PDB entry 7UJE | X-ray diffraction, 2.50 A resolution | chains A and L of the 4 polymer chains in the assembly

== Chain A ==
Name: Integrin alpha-IIb
Source organism: Homo sapiens
UniProt: P08514 (ITA2B_HUMAN); residues 1-454 here correspond to UniProt positions 32-485 (UniProt number = residue number + 31)
Amino-acid sequence (454 residues; row label = number of the first residue in the row):
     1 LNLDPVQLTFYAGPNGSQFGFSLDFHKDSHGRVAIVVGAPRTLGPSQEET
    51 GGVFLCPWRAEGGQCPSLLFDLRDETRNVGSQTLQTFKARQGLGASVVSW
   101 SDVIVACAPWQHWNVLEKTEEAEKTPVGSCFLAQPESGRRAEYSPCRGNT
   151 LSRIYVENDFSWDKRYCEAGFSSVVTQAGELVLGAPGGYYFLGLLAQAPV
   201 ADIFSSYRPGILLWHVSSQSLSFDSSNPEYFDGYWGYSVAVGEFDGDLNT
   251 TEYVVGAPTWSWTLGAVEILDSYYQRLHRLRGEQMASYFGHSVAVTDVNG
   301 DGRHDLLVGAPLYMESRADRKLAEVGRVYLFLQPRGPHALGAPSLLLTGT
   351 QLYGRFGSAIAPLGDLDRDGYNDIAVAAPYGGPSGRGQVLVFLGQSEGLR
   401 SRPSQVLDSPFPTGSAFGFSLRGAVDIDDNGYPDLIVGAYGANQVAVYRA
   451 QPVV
Disulfide bonds: C56-C65, C107-C130, C146-C167
Ion coordination: Ca2+ site 1: E243, D245, D247, T250, E252; Ca2+ site 2: D297, N299, D301, R303, D305; Ca2+ site 3: D365, D367, D369, Y371, D373; Ca2+ site 4: D426, D428, N430, Y432, D434
Ligand contacts: I1F ({5-[N-(4-carbamimidoylbenzoyl)-4-nitro-L-phenylalanyl]-4,5,6,7-tetrahydro-2H-pyrazolo[4,3-c]pyridin-2-yl}acetic acid): D159, F160, Y189, Y190, L192, D224, S225, S226, F231
UniProt features mapped onto this chain:
  - binding site (Ca(2+)): E243, D245, D247, T250, E252, D297, N299, D301, R303, D305, D365, D367, D369, Y371, D373, D426, D428, N430, Y432, D434
  - glycosylation (N-linked (GlcNAc...) asparagine): N15, N249

== Chain L ==
Name: Fab light chain
Source organism: Mus musculus
Notes: antibody fragment or engineered binder
Amino-acid sequence (214 residues; each row starts with the number of its first residue):
     1 DILMTQSPSSMSVSLGDTVSITCHASQGISSNIGWLQQKPGKSFMGLIYY
    51 GTNLVDGVPSRFSGSGSGADYSLTISSLDSEDFADYYCVQYAQLPYTFGG
   101 GTKLEIKRADAAPTVSIFPPSSEQLTSGGASVVCFLNNFYPKDINVKWKI
   151 DGSERQNGVLNSWTDQDSKDSTYSMSSTLTLTKDEYERHNSYTCEATHKT
   201 STSPIVKSFNRNEC
Disulfide bonds: C23-C88, C134-C194

== Chain A / chain L interface ==
Pairs across the interface (18):
  R77(A) - N32(L)  hydrogen bond
  R77(A) - Y50(L)
  R77(A) - Y91(L)
  N78(A) - N32(L)  hydrogen bond (backbone-side chain)
  V79(A) - N32(L)
  V79(A) - Y91(L)
  V79(A) - A92(L)
  G80(A) - Y91(L)  hydrogen bond (backbone-backbone)
  G80(A) - A92(L)  hydrogen bond (backbone-backbone)
  G80(A) - L94(L)
  S81(A) - A92(L)  hydrogen bond (backbone-backbone)
  S81(A) - Q93(L)
  S81(A) - L94(L)  hydrogen bond (side chain-backbone)
  R208(A) - Y49(L)
  R208(A) - N53(L)
  P209(A) - Y50(L)
  G210(A) - Y50(L)
  I211(A) - Y50(L)  hydrophobic
Interface residues without a listed pair, chain L (10 interface residues in all): S30, D56

== Summary ==
The interface between chain A and chain L involves 9 residues on one side and 10 on the other, with 6 hydrogen
bonds. Polar pairs include R77(A)-N32(L), N78(A)-N32(L) and S81(A)-L94(L). Ligands of chain A: compound I1F.
From UniProt: 20 Ca2+-binding residues on chain A.
Chain A is Integrin alpha-IIb (Homo sapiens) and chain L is Fab light chain (Mus musculus); the structure,
Integrin alpha IIB beta3 complex with UR2922 in Mn2+, was determined by X-ray diffraction together with 7L8P,
7TCT, 7TD8, 7THO, 7TMZ, 7TPD and 15 further entries from the same study.
